PDB entry 8SUO | X-ray diffraction, 3.30 A resolution | chains H and L of the 5 polymer chains in the assembly

Chain H:
Protein: AZD3152 heavy chain
Organism: Homo sapiens
Notes: fragment: Fab
Sequence (228 residues; each row starts with the number of its first residue; X marks 5 residues of unknown identity (built as UNK)):
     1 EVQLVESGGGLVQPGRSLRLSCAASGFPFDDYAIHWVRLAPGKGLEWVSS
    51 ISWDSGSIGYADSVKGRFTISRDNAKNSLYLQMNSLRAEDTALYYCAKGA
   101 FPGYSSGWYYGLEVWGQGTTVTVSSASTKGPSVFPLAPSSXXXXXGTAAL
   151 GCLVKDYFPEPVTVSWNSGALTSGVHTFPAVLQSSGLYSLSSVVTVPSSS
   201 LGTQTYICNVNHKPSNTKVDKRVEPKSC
Not modelled in the structure: 141-145
Disulfides: Cys22-Cys96, Cys152-Cys208

Chain L:
Protein: AZD3152 light chain
Organism: Homo sapiens
Notes: fragment: Fab
Sequence (215 residues; each row starts with the number of its first residue):
     1 QSVVTQPPSASGSLGQSVTISCTGTSSDVGGYNYVSWYQQHPGKAPKLMI
    51 FEVSKRPSGVPDRFSGSKSGNTASLTVSGLQAEDEADYYCSSYAGNKGVF
   101 GGGTKLTVLGQPKAAPSVTLFPPSSEELQANKATLVCLISDFYPGAVTVA
   151 WKADSSPVKAGVETTTPSKQSNNKYAASSYLSLTPEQWKSHRSYSCQVTH
   201 EGSTVEKTVAPTECS
Not modelled in the structure: 1, 215
Disulfides: Cys22-Cys90, Cys137-Cys196

Chain H / chain L interface:
Contacting residue pairs (76; chain H residue first):
  Val37(H) - Phe100(L)  hydrophobic
  Leu39(H) - Gln40(L)
  Leu39(H) - Tyr89(L)
  Gly44(H) - Tyr89(L)
  Gly44(H) - Gly102(L)
  Leu45(H) - Gln40(L)
  Leu45(H) - Tyr89(L)  hydrophobic
  Leu45(H) - Phe100(L)
  Trp47(H) - Asn96(L)
  Trp47(H) - Lys97(L)
  Trp47(H) - Gly98(L)
  Tyr95(H) - Gln40(L)  hydrogen bond
  Tyr95(H) - Lys44(L)  hydrogen bond (side chain-backbone)
  Tyr95(H) - Ala45(L)
  Tyr104(H) - Asn96(L)
  Ser105(H) - Tyr93(L)  hydrogen bond
  Trp108(H) - Tyr34(L)
  Trp108(H) - Ser36(L)
  Trp108(H) - Ser91(L)
  Trp108(H) - Tyr93(L)  hydrophobic
  Trp108(H) - Lys97(L)
  Trp108(H) - Gly98(L)
  Tyr109(H) - Tyr34(L)  hydrophobic
  Tyr109(H) - Glu52(L)
  Tyr109(H) - Tyr93(L)
  Tyr110(H) - Leu48(L)
  Tyr110(H) - Phe51(L)
  Tyr110(H) - Glu52(L)
  Gly111(H) - Ser36(L)
  Gly111(H) - Tyr38(L)
  Gly111(H) - Leu48(L)
  Leu112(H) - Tyr38(L)  hydrogen bond (backbone-side chain)
  Leu112(H) - Leu48(L)
  Glu113(H) - Leu48(L)
  Trp115(H) - Tyr38(L)  hydrophobic
  Trp115(H) - Ala45(L)  hydrophobic
  Trp115(H) - Pro46(L)  hydrophobic
  Gly116(H) - Ala45(L)
  Phe134(H) - Ser124(L)
  Phe134(H) - Glu127(L)
  Pro135(H) - Ser124(L)
  Pro135(H) - Glu126(L)
  Leu136(H) - Phe121(L)  hydrophobic
  Ala137(H) - Phe121(L)
  Ala149(H) - Phe121(L)
  Leu153(H) - Val136(L)  hydrophobic
  Leu153(H) - Tyr180(L)  hydrophobic
  Lys155(H) - Glu127(L)  salt bridge
  Lys155(H) - Lys132(L)
  Lys155(H) - Thr134(L)
  His176(H) - Gln170(L)  hydrogen bond
  His176(H) - Ala176(L)
  Phe178(H) - Leu138(L)  hydrophobic
  Phe178(H) - Ile139(L)
  Phe178(H) - Ala177(L)
  Phe178(H) - Ser178(L)
  Pro179(H) - Thr165(L)
  Pro179(H) - Ser168(L)
  Pro179(H) - Ser178(L)
  Pro179(H) - Tyr180(L)
  Val181(H) - Thr164(L)
  Val181(H) - Thr165(L)
  Val181(H) - Ser178(L)
  Val181(H) - Tyr180(L)  hydrophobic
  Leu182(H) - Glu163(L)
  Gln183(H) - Glu163(L)
  Ser184(H) - Glu163(L)  hydrogen bond
  Ser189(H) - Tyr180(L)  hydrogen bond (backbone-side chain)
  Leu190(H) - Tyr180(L)
  Ser191(H) - Val136(L)
  Ser191(H) - Tyr180(L)  hydrogen bond
  Val193(H) - Leu138(L)  hydrophobic
  Lys221(H) - Glu126(L)  salt bridge
  Lys226(H) - Pro122(L)
  Lys226(H) - Glu213(L)
  Lys226(H) - Cys214(L)
Interface residues without a listed pair, chain H (43 interface residues in all): Gly42, Glu46, Gly107, Leu150, Ala180, Ser227, Cys228
Interface residues without a listed pair, chain L (45 interface residues in all): Pro57, Ser92, Gly101, Lys105, Thr119, Ser140

Overview:
The interface between chain H and chain L involves 43 residues on one side and 45 on the other, with 8
hydrogen bonds and 2 salt bridges. Polar contacts include Lys155(H)-Glu127(L), Lys221(H)-Glu126(L) and
Tyr95(H)-Gln40(L).
Here chain H is AZD3152 heavy chain and chain L is AZD3152 light chain, both from Homo sapiens. Entry 8SUO
(BA.2/AZD1061/AZD3152 structure analysis) was determined by X-ray diffraction.
